Entry 8QP6 (X-ray diffraction, 2.59 A resolution); this record covers chains C and F of the 12 polymer chains in the assembly.

# Chain C (and F)
Protein: F(ab) IGH526
From: Homo sapiens
Notes: chain F of this document is another copy of the same molecule, construct and numbering; everything in this record applies to it too
Sequence (486 residues; row label = number of the first residue in the row; numbers below 1 keep their minus sign (Glu-267 is residue -267)):
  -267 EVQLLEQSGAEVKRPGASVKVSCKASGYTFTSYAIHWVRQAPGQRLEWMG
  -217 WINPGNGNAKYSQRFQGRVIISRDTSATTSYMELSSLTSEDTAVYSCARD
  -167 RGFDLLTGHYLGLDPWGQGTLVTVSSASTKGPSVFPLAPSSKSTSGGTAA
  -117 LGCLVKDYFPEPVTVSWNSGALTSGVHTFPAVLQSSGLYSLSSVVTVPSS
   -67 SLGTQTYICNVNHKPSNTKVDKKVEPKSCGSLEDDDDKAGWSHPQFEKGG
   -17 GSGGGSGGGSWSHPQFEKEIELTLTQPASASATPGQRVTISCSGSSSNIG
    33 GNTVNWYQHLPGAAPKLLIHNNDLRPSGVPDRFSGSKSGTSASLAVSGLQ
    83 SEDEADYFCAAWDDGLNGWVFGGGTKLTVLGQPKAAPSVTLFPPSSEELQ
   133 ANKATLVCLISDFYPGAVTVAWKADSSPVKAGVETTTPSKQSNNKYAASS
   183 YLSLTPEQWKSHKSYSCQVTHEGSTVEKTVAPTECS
Unresolved in the structure: -267 to 3, 217-218 (chain F: -267 to 2, 216-218)
Disulfide bonds: Cys24-Cys91, Cys140-Cys199

# How chain C and chain F interact
Contacting residue pairs (12; chain C residue first):
  Asp55(C) - Lys69(F)  salt bridge
  Asp55(C) - Gly71(F)  hydrogen bond (side chain-backbone)
  Leu56(C) - Gly32(F)
  Gly67(C) - Ser70(F)  hydrogen bond (backbone-side chain)
  Ser68(C) - Lys69(F)
  Ser68(C) - Ser70(F)
  Lys69(C) - Asp55(F)  salt bridge
  Lys69(C) - Ser68(F)
  Lys69(C) - Lys69(F)  hydrogen bond (backbone-backbone)
  Ser70(C) - Gly67(F)  hydrogen bond (side chain-backbone)
  Ser70(C) - Ser68(F)
  Gly71(C) - Asp55(F)  hydrogen bond (backbone-side chain)
Other interface residues (no listed pair), chain C (8 interface residues in all): Gly32
Other interface residues (no listed pair), chain F (8 interface residues in all): Leu56

# In short
Chain C and chain F each contribute 8 residues to their interface, with 5 hydrogen bonds and 2 salt bridges.
Polar contacts include Asp55(C)-Lys69(F), Asp55(C)-Gly71(F) and Gly67(C)-Ser70(F).
Chain C and chain F are both F(ab) IGH526 (Homo sapiens); the structure, Crystal structure of Hepatitis C
Virus E1 glycoprotein epitope 314-324 scaffold design 1W4K_08 in complex with ..., was determined by X-ray
diffraction, deposited together with 8QP7.
